1USY - chains C and G of the 8 polymer chains in the assembly; structure by X-ray diffraction, 2.52 A resolution.

# Chain C
Molecule: ATP phosphoribosyltransferase regulatory subunit
From: Thermotoga maritima
UniProtKB: Q9X0D3 (HISZ_THEMA); residues 1-275 here = UniProt positions 1-275
Chain sequence (275 residues; row label = number of the first residue in the row):
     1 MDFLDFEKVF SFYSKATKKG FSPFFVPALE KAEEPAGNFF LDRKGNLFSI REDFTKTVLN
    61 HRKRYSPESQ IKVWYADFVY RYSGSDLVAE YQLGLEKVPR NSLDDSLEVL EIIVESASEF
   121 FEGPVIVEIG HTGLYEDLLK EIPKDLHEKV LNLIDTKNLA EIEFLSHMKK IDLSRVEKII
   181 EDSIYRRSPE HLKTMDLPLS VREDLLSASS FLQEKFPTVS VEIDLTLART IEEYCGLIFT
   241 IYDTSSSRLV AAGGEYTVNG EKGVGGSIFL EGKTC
Sequence notes: conflict E68 (Asp in Q9X0D3), L134 (Val in Q9X0D3)
Residues lining bound ligands:
  - histidine (HIS), molecule 1: N152, L153, N158, E161
  - histidine (HIS), molecule 2: K157, L159, E181, I184, Y185

# Chain G
Molecule: ATP phosphoribosyltransferase
From: Thermotoga maritima
Notes: EC 2.4.2.17
UniProtKB: Q9X0D2 (HIS1_THEMA); residues 1-208 here = UniProt positions 1-208
Chain sequence (208 residues; each row starts with the number of its first residue):
     1 MLKLAIPKGR LEEKVMTYLK KTGVIFERES SILREGKDIV CFMVRPFDVP TYLVHGVADI
    61 GFCGTDVLLE KETSLIQPFF IPTNISRMVL AGPKGRGIPE GEKRIATKFP NVTQRYCESK
   121 GWHCRIIPLK GSVELAPIAG LSDLIVDITE TGRTLKENNL EILDEIFVIR THVVVNPVSY
   181 RTKREEVVSF LEKLQEVIEH DSNEQSRG
Disordered / not traced: 205-208
Disulfide bonds: C117-C124
Residues lining bound ligands:
  - histidine (HIS), molecule 1: T65, Q77, R170, H172
  - histidine (HIS), molecule 2: P78, F79, Y180, V188, L191, E192, Q195

# Interface between chain C and chain G
Pairs across the interface (31; chain C residue first):
  I126(C) with R181(G)
  E128(C) with R181(G), salt bridge
  T156(C) with S74(G); L75(G); I76(G); Q77(G), hydrogen bond (backbone-backbone)
  K157(C) with I76(G); Q77(G); P78(G)
  N158(C) with Q77(G), hydrogen bond (side chain-backbone)
  L159(C) with P78(G)
  A160(C) with P78(G), hydrogen bond (backbone-backbone); F79(G), hydrophobic; F80(G), hydrophobic
  E161(C) with F80(G)
  I184(C) with Y180(G); R184(G)
  Y185(C) with V188(G), hydrophobic; E192(G), hydrogen bond
  R187(C) with R181(G); R184(G)
  D224(C) with R181(G), salt bridge
  L227(C) with R181(G)
  R229(C) with S74(G), hydrogen bond
  Y242(C) with V178(G), hydrophobic; R181(G)
  D243(C) with T182(G)
  T244(C) with T182(G)
  S247(C) with V178(G); T182(G), hydrogen bond
  R248(C) with V178(G)
Other interface residues (no listed pair), chain C (22 interface residues in all): N152, E222, L249
Other interface residues (no listed pair), chain G (16 interface residues in all): H172, K183

# Summary
22 residues of chain C and 16 residues of chain G are in contact; the contacts include 6 hydrogen bonds and 2
salt bridges. Among the polar pairs are E128(C)-R181(G), D224(C)-R181(G) and N158(C)-Q77(G). Histidine is
bound between chain C and chain G.
Chain C is ATP phosphoribosyltransferase regulatory subunit and chain G is ATP phosphoribosyltransferase, both
from Thermotoga maritima; the structure, ATP phosphoribosyl transferase (HisG:HisZ) complex from Thermotoga
maritima, was determined by X-ray diffraction.
